6JR1 - chains B and J of the 10 polymer chains in the assembly; structure by X-ray diffraction, 2.40 A resolution.

[Chain B]
Molecule: Histone H4
Source organism: Homo sapiens
UniProt: P62805 (H4_HUMAN); residues 0-102 here correspond to UniProt positions 1-103 (UniProt number = residue number + 1)
Sequence (106 residues; numbered -3 to 102; the number before each row is that of its first residue; numbers below 1 keep their minus sign (Gly-3 is residue -3)):
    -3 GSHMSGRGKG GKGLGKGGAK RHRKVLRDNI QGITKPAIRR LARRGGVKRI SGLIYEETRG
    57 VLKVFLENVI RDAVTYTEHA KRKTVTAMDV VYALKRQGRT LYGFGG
Unresolved in the structure: -3 to 23, 102
Differences from the reference sequence: expression tag (-3 to -1)
Swiss-Prot annotation at these positions:
  - DNA-binding region: Lys16 to Lys20
  - modified residue: Ser1 (N-acetylserine), Arg3 (Asymmetric dimethylarginine), Lys5 (N6-(2-hydroxyisobutyryl)lysine), Lys8 (N6-(2-hydroxyisobutyryl)lysine), Lys12 (N6-(2-hydroxyisobutyryl)lysine), Lys16 (N6-(2-hydroxyisobutyryl)lysine), Lys20 (N6,N6,N6-trimethyllysine), Lys31 (N6-(2-hydroxyisobutyryl)lysine), Lys44 (N6-(2-hydroxyisobutyryl)lysine), Ser47 (Phosphoserine), Tyr51 (Phosphotyrosine), Lys59 (N6-(2-hydroxyisobutyryl)lysine), Lys77 (N6-(2-hydroxyisobutyryl)lysine), Lys79 (N6-(2-hydroxyisobutyryl)lysine), Thr80 (Phosphothreonine), Tyr88 (Phosphotyrosine), Lys91 (N6-(2-hydroxyisobutyryl)lysine)
  - cross-link (Glycyl lysine isopeptide (Lys-Gly)): Lys12 (interchain with G-Cter in SUMO2), Lys20 (interchain with G-Cter in SUMO2), Lys31 (interchain with G-Cter in SUMO2), Lys59 (interchain with G-Cter in SUMO2), Lys79 (interchain with G-Cter in SUMO2), Lys91 (interchain with G-Cter in SUMO2)

[Chain J]
Molecule: 146-nt DNA strand
Source organism: Homo sapiens
Sequence (146 nucleotides; each row starts with the number of its first residue):
   147 ATCAATATCC ACCTGCAGAT TCTACCAAAA GTGTATTTGG AAACTGCTCC ATCAAAAGGC
   207 ATGTTCAGCT GAATTCAGCT GAACATGCCT TTTGATGGAG CAGTTTCCAA ATACACTTTT
   267 GGTAGAATCT GCAGGTGGAT ATTGAT
Ion coordination: Mn2+ site 1: DG185, DG186; Mn2+ site 2 near DG217 (its only coordinating residue here); Mn2+ site 3 near DG267 (its only coordinating residue here); Mn2+ site 4 near DG280 (its only coordinating residue here)

[How chain B and chain J interact]
Pairs across the interface (12):
  Arg35(B) - DA228(J)  salt bridge to the phosphate
  Arg45(B) - DG227(J)  hydrogen bond to the sugar
  Arg45(B) - DA228(J)  phosphate contact
  Ile46(B) - DG227(J)  sugar contact
  Ile46(B) - DA228(J)  hydrogen bond to the phosphate
  Ser47(B) - DG227(J)  hydrogen bond to the phosphate
  Gly48(B) - DG227(J)  hydrogen bond to the phosphate
  Arg78(B) - DA248(J)  phosphate contact
  Lys79(B) - DC247(J)  salt bridge to the phosphate
  Lys79(B) - DA248(J)  hydrogen bond to the phosphate
  Thr80(B) - DC247(J)  hydrogen bond to the phosphate
  Thr80(B) - DA248(J)  hydrogen bond to the phosphate
Other interface residues (no listed pair), chain B (11 interface residues in all): Arg39, Lys44, Lys77
Other interface residues (no listed pair), chain J (7 interface residues in all): DT226, DA229, DG249

[Summary]
11 residues of chain B face 7 of chain J across their interface, with 7 hydrogen bonds and 2 salt bridges.
Among the polar pairs are Arg45(B)-DG227(J), Ile46(B)-DA228(J) and Ser47(B)-DG227(J). Curated annotation
(UniProt) lists a DNA-binding region on chain B.
Here chain B is Histone H4 and chain J is a 146-nt DNA strand, both from Homo sapiens. Entry 6JR1 (Crystal
structure of the human nucleosome phased with 16 selenium atoms) was determined by X-ray diffraction together
with 6JR0 from the same study.
